Entry 8E1M (electron microscopy, 2.90 A resolution); this record covers chains B and C of the 5 polymer chains in the assembly.

Chain B:
Name: Mitochondrial import inner membrane translocase subunit TIM23
Source organism: Saccharomyces cerevisiae
UniProt: A0A6A5Q5E3 (A0A6A5Q5E3_YEASX); numbering as in UniProt (aligned over 1-222)
Amino-acid sequence (222 residues; row label = number of the first residue in the row):
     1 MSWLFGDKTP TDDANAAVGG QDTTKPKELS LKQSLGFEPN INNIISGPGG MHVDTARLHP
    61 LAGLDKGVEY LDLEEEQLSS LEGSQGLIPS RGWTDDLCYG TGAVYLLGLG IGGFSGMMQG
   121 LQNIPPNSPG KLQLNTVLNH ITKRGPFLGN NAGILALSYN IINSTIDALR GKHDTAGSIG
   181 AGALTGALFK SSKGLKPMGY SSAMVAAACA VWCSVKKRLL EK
Not modelled in the structure: 1-85, 221-222
Ligand contacts: phosphatidylethanolamine (PTY): I88, D96, Y99, G100, A103, V104, L107, G108, I111, L148, N151, A152, L155, A156, Y159, N160, N163, S164, D167, H173, F189, S201, M204, V205, A208, C209, W212, K216

Chain C:
Name: Mitochondrial import inner membrane translocase subunit TIM44
Source organism: Saccharomyces cerevisiae
UniProt: A0A6A5Q2Y5 (A0A6A5Q2Y5_YEASX); residue numbers follow UniProt; this construct covers 1-431
Amino-acid sequence (431 residues; numbered 1 to 431; the number before each row is that of its first residue):
     1 MHRSTFIRTS GTSSRTLTAR YRSQYTGLLV ARVLFSTSTT RAQGGNPRSP LQIFRDTFKK
    61 EWEKSQELQE NIKTLQDASG KLGESEAYKK AREAYLKAQR GSTIVGKTLK KTGETMEHIA
   121 TKAWESELGK NTRKAAAATA KKLDESFEPV RQTKIYKEVS EVIDDGESSR YGGFITKEQR
   181 RLKRERDLAS GKRHRAVKSN EDAGTAVVAT NIESKESFGK KVEDFKEKTV VGRSIQSLKN
   241 KLWDESENPL IVVMRKITNK VGGFFAETES SRVYSQFKLM DPTFSNESFT RHLREYIVPE
   301 ILEAYVKGDV KVLKKWFSEA PFNVYAAQQK IFKEQDVYAD GRILDIRGVE IVSAKLLAPQ
   361 DIPVLVVGCR AQEINLYRKK KTGEIAAGDE ANILMSSYAM VFTRDPEQID DDETEGWKIL
   421 EFVRGGSRQF T
Not modelled in the structure: 1-106, 194-254

How chain B and chain C interact:
Residue-residue contacts (34; chain B residue first):
  P129(B) - A391(C)  hydrophobic
  K131(B) - A391(C)
  K131(B) - F430(C)  hydrogen bond (side chain-backbone)
  K131(B) - T431(C)  hydrogen bond
  L132(B) - R342(C)
  L132(B) - I374(C)  hydrophobic
  L132(B) - A391(C)  hydrophobic
  N135(B) - L344(C)
  N135(B) - Q372(C)  hydrogen bond
  N135(B) - I393(C)
  N135(B) - T431(C)
  L138(B) - T431(C)
  N139(B) - L344(C)
  N139(B) - D345(C)
  N139(B) - R347(C)
  N139(B) - Q372(C)  hydrogen bond
  T142(B) - R347(C)  hydrogen bond
  K143(B) - S168(C)
  K143(B) - Y171(C)
  K143(B) - G172(C)  hydrogen bond (side chain-backbone)
  P146(B) - Y171(C)  hydrophobic
  F147(B) - I163(C)
  F147(B) - D164(C)
  F147(B) - S168(C)
  F147(B) - Y171(C)  hydrophobic
  N150(B) - Y171(C)  hydrogen bond
  N151(B) - I163(C)
  K190(B) - V162(C)  hydrogen bond (side chain-backbone)
  K193(B) - E161(C)  hydrogen bond (side chain-backbone)
  K193(B) - D165(C)  salt bridge
  Y200(B) - E158(C)
  Y200(B) - V159(C)  hydrophobic
  M204(B) - V159(C)  hydrophobic
  M204(B) - V162(C)  hydrophobic
Also at the interface, not in a pair above, chain B (21 interface residues in all): P125, L134, L148, P197, S201
Also at the interface, not in a pair above, chain C (25 interface residues in all): I155, E167, G173, E390, N392

Overview:
The interface between chain B and chain C involves 21 residues on one side and 25 on the other; the contacts
include 9 hydrogen bonds and 1 salt bridge. Polar pairs include K193(B)-D165(C), K131(B)-F430(C) and
K131(B)-T431(C). Chain B binds phosphatidylethanolamine.
Here chain B is Mitochondrial import inner membrane translocase subunit TIM23 and chain C is Mitochondrial
import inner membrane translocase subunit TIM44, both from Saccharomyces cerevisiae. Entry 8E1M (Cryo-EM
structure of the endogenous core TIM23 complex from S. cerevisiae) was determined by electron microscopy (same
publication as 8SCX).
